7TBV - chain A; structure by X-ray diffraction, 2.30 A resolution.

[Chain A]
Name: Pentafunctional AROM polypeptide
Organism: Candida albicans Ca6
Sequence (696 residues; row label = number of the first residue in the row):
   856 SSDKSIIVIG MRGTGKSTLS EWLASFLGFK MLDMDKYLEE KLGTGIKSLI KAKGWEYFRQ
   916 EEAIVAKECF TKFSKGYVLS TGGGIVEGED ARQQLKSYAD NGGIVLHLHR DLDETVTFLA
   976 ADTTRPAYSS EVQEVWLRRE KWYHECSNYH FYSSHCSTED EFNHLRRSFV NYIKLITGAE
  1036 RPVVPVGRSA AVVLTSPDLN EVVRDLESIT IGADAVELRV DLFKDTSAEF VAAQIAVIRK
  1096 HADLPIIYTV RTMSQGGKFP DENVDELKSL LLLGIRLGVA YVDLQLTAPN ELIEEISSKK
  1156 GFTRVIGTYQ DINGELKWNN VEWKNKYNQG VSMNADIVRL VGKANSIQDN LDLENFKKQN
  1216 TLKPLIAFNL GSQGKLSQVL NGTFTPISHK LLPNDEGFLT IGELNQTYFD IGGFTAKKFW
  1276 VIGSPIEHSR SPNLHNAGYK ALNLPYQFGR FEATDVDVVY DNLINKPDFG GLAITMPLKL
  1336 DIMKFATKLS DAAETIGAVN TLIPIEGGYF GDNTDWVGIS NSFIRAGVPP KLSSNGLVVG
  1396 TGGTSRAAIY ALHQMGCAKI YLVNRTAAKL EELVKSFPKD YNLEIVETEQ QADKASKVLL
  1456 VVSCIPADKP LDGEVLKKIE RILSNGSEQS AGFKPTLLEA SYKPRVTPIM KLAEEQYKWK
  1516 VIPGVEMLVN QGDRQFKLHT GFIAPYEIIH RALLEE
Unresolved in the structure: 970-983
Bound ions: Mg2+: G1169, L1171, K1198
What the authors report for this chain:
  - catalytic residues: D890, D1370 (proposed by the authors, not directly observed)
  - mutagenesis - D890A, R980A: decreased catalytic activity
  - mutagenesis - K1334E, D1370A: abolished catalytic activity

[Summary]
G1169, L1171 and K1198 coordinate Mg2+. The paper reports catalytic residues D890 and D1370; D890A and R980A
reduce catalytic activity; 4 substitutions were tested in all.
Chain A is Pentafunctional AROM polypeptide (Candida albicans Ca6); the structure, Crystal structure of the
shikimate kinase + 3-dehydroquinate dehydratase + 3-dehydroshikimate dehydrogenase domains of Aro1 from ...,
was determined by X-ray diffraction (same publication as 7U5S, 7U5T, 7U5U, 7TBU and 6C5C).
